6RP6 - chains A and P; structure by X-ray diffraction, 1.89 A resolution.

Chain A:
Protein: 14-3-3 protein sigma
Source organism: Homo sapiens
Reference sequence: P31947 (1433S_HUMAN); residue numbers follow UniProt; this construct covers 1-231
Amino-acid sequence (236 residues; numbered -4 to 231; the number before each row is that of its first residue; numbers below 1 keep their minus sign (Gly-4 is residue -4)):
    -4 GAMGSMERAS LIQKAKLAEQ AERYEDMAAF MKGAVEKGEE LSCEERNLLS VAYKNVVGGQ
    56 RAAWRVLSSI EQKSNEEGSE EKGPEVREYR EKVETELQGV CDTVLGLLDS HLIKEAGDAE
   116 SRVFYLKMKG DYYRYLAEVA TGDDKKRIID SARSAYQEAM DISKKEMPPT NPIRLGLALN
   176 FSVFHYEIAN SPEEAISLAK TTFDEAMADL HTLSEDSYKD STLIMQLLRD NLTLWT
Sequence notes: expression tag (-4 to 0)
Swiss-Prot annotation at these positions:
  - site (Interaction with phosphoserine on interacting protein): Arg56, Arg129
  - modified residue (Phosphoserine): Ser5, Ser74
Ion coordination: Ca2+: Glu35, Glu110, Glu188; Na+: Glu86, Glu89
Small-molecule neighbours: KDK (4-phenyl-5-(piperidin-4-ylmethyl)thiophene-2-carboximidamide): Glu14, Cys38, Glu39, Asn42, Leu43, Val46, Asp215

Chain P:
Protein: WW domain-containing transcription regulator protein 1
Reference sequence: Q9GZV5 (WWTR1_HUMAN); residues 124-136 here correspond to UniProt positions 86-98 (UniProt number = residue number - 38)
Amino-acid sequence (13 residues; numbered 124 to 136; the number before each row is that of its first residue):
   124 RSHSSPASLQ LGT
Unresolved in the structure: 134-136
Modified positions: Ser127 (phosphoserine; SEP)
Swiss-Prot annotation at these positions:
  - modified residue: Ser127 (Phosphoserine)

Chain A / chain P interface:
Residue-residue contacts (35; chain A residue first):
  Cys38(A) with Gln133(P), hydrogen bond (side chain-backbone)
  Asn42(A) with Ala130(P); Ser131(P), hydrogen bond; Leu132(P), hydrogen bond (side chain-backbone)
  Ser45(A) with Ala130(P), hydrogen bond (side chain-backbone)
  Val46(A) with Ala130(P), hydrophobic
  Lys49(A) with Ser127(P); Ser128(P); Ala130(P)
  Arg56(A) with Ser127(P)
  Lys122(A) with Leu132(P)
  Arg129(A) with Ser127(P)
  Tyr130(A) with Ser127(P)
  Pro167(A) with Leu132(P); Gln133(P)
  Ile168(A) with Gln133(P)
  Gly171(A) with Ser128(P)
  Leu174(A) with His126(P); Ser127(P); Ser128(P)
  Asn175(A) with Ser127(P); Ser128(P), hydrogen bond (side chain-backbone)
  Val178(A) with Ser125(P); His126(P)
  Glu182(A) with Arg124(P); Ser125(P), hydrogen bond
  Ile219(A) with Pro129(P), hydrophobic; Leu132(P), hydrophobic
  Leu222(A) with Pro129(P)
  Asp225(A) with His126(P)
  Asn226(A) with Ser125(P); His126(P), hydrogen bond (side chain-backbone)
  Leu229(A) with Arg124(P); His126(P)
  Trp230(A) with Ser125(P), hydrogen bond
Also at the interface, not in a pair above, chain A (25 interface residues in all): Phe119, Tyr181, Leu218

In short:
The interface between chain A and chain P involves 25 residues on one side and 10 on the other, with 8
hydrogen bonds. Polar pairs include Cys38(A)-Gln133(P), Asn42(A)-Ser131(P) and Asn42(A)-Leu132(P). Compound
KDK is bound between chain A and chain P.
Here chain A is 14-3-3 protein sigma (Homo sapiens) and chain P is WW domain-containing transcription
regulator protein 1. Entry 6RP6 (Fragment AZ-019 binding at the TAZpS89/14-3-3 sigma interface) was determined
by X-ray diffraction together with 6R5L, 6RHC, 6RJL, 6RJQ, 6RJZ, 6RK8 and 24 further entries from the same
study.
